2VLJ - chains A and D of the 5 polymer chains in the assembly; structure by X-ray diffraction, 2.40 A resolution.

# Chain A
Protein: HLA class I histocompatibility antigen, a-2 alpha chain
Organism: Homo sapiens
Notes: fragment: hla-a2, residues 25-300
UniProtKB: P01892 (1A02_HUMAN); residues 1-276 here correspond to UniProt positions 25-300 (UniProt number = residue number + 24)
Sequence (276 residues; numbered 1 to 276; the number before each row is that of its first residue):
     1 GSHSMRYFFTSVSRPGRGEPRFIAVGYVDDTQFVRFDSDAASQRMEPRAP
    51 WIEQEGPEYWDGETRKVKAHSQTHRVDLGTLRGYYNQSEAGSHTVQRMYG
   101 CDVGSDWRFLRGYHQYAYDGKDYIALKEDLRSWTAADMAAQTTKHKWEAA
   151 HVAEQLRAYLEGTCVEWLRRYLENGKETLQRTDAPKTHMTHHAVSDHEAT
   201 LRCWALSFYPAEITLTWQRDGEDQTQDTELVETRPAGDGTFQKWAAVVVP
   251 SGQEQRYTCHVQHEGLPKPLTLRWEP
Cystine bridges: C101-C164, C203-C259

# Chain D
Protein: JM22 TCR alpha chain
Organism: Homo sapiens
Sequence (201 residues; numbered 2 to 202; the number before each row is that of its first residue):
     2 MQLLEQSPQFLSIQEGENLTVYCNSSSVFSSLQWYRQEPGEGPVLLVTVV
    52 TGGEVKKLKRLTFQFGDARKDSSLHITAAQPGDTGLYLCAGAGSQGNLIF
   102 GKGTKLSVKPNIQNPDPAVYQLRDSKSSDKSVCLFTDFDSQTNVSQSKDS
   152 DVYITDKTVLDMRSMDFKSNSAVAWSNKSDFACANAFNNSIIPEDTFFPS
   202 K
Not modelled in the structure: 2, 202
Cystine bridges: C24-C90, C134-C184

# Interface between chain A and chain D
Contacting residue pairs (6; chain A residue first):
  H151(A) - V51(D)
  E154(A) - S31(D)
  E154(A) - V51(D)
  Q155(A) - S31(D)  hydrogen bond (backbone-side chain)
  Q155(A) - A93(D)
  Q155(A) - G94(D)  hydrogen bond (side chain-backbone)
Also at the interface, not in a pair above, chain A (4 interface residues in all): K66
Also at the interface, not in a pair above, chain D (6 interface residues in all): S95, Q96

# Overview
4 residues of chain A face 6 of chain D across their interface; the contacts include 2 hydrogen bonds. Polar
contacts include Q155(A)-S31(D) and Q155(A)-G94(D).
Chain A is HLA class I histocompatibility antigen, a-2 alpha chain and chain D is JM22 TCR alpha chain, both
from Homo sapiens; the structure, The Structural Dynamics and Energetics of an Immunodominant T-cell Receptor
are Programmed by its Vbeta Domain, was determined by X-ray diffraction (same publication as 2VLK, 2VLL, 2VLM
and 2VLR).
